4IUO - chains A and B; structure by X-ray diffraction, 1.80 A resolution.

== Chain A (and B) ==
Protein: 3-dehydroquinate dehydratase
Source organism: Salmonella enterica subsp. enterica serovar Typhimurium
Notes: EC 4.2.1.10; chain B of this document is another copy of the same molecule, construct and numbering; everything in this record applies to it too
Reference sequence: P58687 (AROD_SALTY); numbering as in UniProt (aligned over 1-252)
Amino-acid sequence (276 residues; row label = number of the first residue in the row; numbers below 1 keep their minus sign (Met-23 is residue -23)):
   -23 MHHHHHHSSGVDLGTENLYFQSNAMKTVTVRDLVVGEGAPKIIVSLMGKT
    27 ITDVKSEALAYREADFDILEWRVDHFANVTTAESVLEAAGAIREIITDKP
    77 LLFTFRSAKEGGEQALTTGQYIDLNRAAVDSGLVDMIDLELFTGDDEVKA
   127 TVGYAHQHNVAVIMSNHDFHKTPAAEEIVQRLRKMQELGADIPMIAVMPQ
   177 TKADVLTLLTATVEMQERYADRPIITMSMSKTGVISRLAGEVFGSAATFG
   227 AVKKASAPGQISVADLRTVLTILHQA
Disordered / not traced: -23 to -8, 252 (chain B: -23 to -8)
Construct notes: expression tag (-23 to 0); engineered mutation Met170 (Lys in P58687)
Residues lining bound ligands: Quinic acid (QIC; (1S,3R,4S,5R)-1,3,4,5-tetrahydroxycyclohexanecarboxylic acid): Ser21, Glu46, Arg48, Thr80, Arg82, His143, Met170, Ala172, Met203, Met205, Arg213, Phe225, Ser232, Ala233, Gln236
Curated features (UniProtKB/Swiss-Prot):
  - active site: His143 (Proton donor/acceptor)
  - binding site (3-dehydroquinate): Ser21, Glu46 to Arg48, Arg82, Arg213, Ser232, Gln236
From the paper describing this entry:
  - mutagenesis - K170M (Kd 224 uM): increased binding to Quinic acid
  - mutagenesis - K170M (Kd 862 uM): increased binding to shikimate

== How chain A and chain B interact ==
Residue-residue contacts (31; chain A residue first):
  Lys178(A) with Val189(B); Glu193(B); Val218(B), hydrogen bond (side chain-backbone); Phe219(B)
  Leu182(A) with Leu185(B); Thr186(B); Phe219(B), hydrophobic
  Leu185(A) with Leu182(B)
  Thr186(A) with Leu182(B)
  Val189(A) with Lys178(B)
  Glu193(A) with Lys178(B)
  Lys207(A) with Leu249(B), hydrogen bond (side chain-backbone); His250(B); Gln251(B), hydrogen bond (side chain-backbone)
  Thr208(A) with Val218(B)
  Val210(A) with Leu249(B), hydrophobic
  Ile211(A) with Ile211(B), hydrophobic; Ala215(B), hydrophobic; Phe219(B), hydrophobic
  Leu214(A) with Leu249(B), hydrophobic
  Ala215(A) with Ile211(B), hydrophobic
  Val218(A) with Lys178(B), hydrogen bond (backbone-side chain); Thr208(B)
  Phe219(A) with Lys178(B); Leu182(B), hydrophobic; Ile211(B), hydrophobic
  Asp241(A) with Gln251(B), hydrogen bond
  Thr244(A) with Thr244(B)
  Ile248(A) with Asp241(B)
  Leu249(A) with Val210(B), hydrophobic; Leu214(B), hydrophobic
Interface residues without a listed pair, chain A (21 interface residues in all): Val181, Ile237, Val245
Interface residues without a listed pair, chain B (24 interface residues in all): Val181, Lys207, Ile237, Val245, Ile248, Ala252

== Overview ==
Chain A and chain B form an interface of 21 and 24 residues respectively; the contacts include 5 hydrogen
bonds. Polar pairs include Lys178(A)-Val218(B), Lys207(A)-Leu249(B) and Lys207(A)-Gln251(B). Chain A binds
Quinic acid. The paper reports that K170M of chain A increases binding to Quinic acid; K170M of chain A
increases binding to shikimate.
Chain A and chain B are both 3-dehydroquinate dehydratase (Salmonella enterica subsp. enterica serovar
Typhimurium); the structure, 1.8 Angstrom Crystal Structure of the Salmonella enterica 3-Dehydroquinate
Dehydratase (aroD) K170M Mutant in Complex with ..., was determined by X-ray diffraction (same publication as
4GUI and 4GUJ).
